Entry 8H7Q (electron microscopy, 3.80 A resolution); this record covers chains L and F of the 15 polymer chains in the assembly.

Chain L:
Molecule: Target DNA
Sequence (35 nucleotides; row label = number of the first residue in the row):
    20 ACACAAAATA TCCAGATTGG GGACACGGTG ATAAA

Chain F:
Protein: CRISPR associated protein Cas8
From: Synechocystis sp. PCC 6714
Reference sequence: A0A068N458 (A0A068N458_SYNY4); residues 1-301 here = UniProt positions 1-301
Amino-acid sequence (301 residues; each row starts with the number of its first residue):
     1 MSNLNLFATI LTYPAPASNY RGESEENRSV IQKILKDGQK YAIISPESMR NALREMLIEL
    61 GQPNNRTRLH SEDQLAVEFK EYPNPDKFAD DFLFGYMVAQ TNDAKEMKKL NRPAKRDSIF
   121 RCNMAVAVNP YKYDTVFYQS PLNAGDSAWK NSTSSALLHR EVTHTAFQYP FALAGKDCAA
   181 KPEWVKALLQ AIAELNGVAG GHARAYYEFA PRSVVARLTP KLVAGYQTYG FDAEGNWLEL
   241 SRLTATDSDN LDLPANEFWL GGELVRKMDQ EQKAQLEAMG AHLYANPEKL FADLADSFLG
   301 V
Disordered / not traced: 1-2

Chain L / chain F interface:
Pairs across the interface (15):
  DT30(L) with Ser155(F), phosphate contact
  DC31(L) with Asn27(F), phosphate contact; Ser155(F), sugar contact; Ala156(F), sugar contact; Leu157(F), base contact
  DC32(L) with Glu25(F), phosphate contact; Asn27(F), hydrogen bond to the sugar; Leu158(F), base contact
  DA33(L) with Asn151(F), base contact; Ser152(F), sugar contact
  DA35(L) with Asp73(F), sugar contact; Gln74(F), phosphate contact
  DT36(L) with Gln74(F), sugar contact
  DG40(L) with Val98(F), base contact; Gln100(F), sugar contact
Also at the interface, not in a pair above, chain F (14 interface residues in all): Tyr96, Ser154

Summary:
7 residues of chain L and 14 residues of chain F are in contact; the contacts include 1 hydrogen bond. The
hydrogen-bonded pair is DC32(L)-Asn27(F).
Chain L is Target DNA and chain F is CRISPR associated protein Cas8 (Synechocystis sp. PCC 6714); the
structure, Cryo-EM structure of Synechocystis sp. PCC6714 Cascade at 3.8 angstrom resolution, was determined
by electron microscopy.
